Entry 4MXA (X-ray diffraction, 3.00 A resolution); this record covers chain A.

# Chain A
Name: Calmodulin-like domain protein kinase isoenzyme gamma, related
Source organism: Neospora caninum
Notes: EC 2.7.11.17
UniProtKB: F0V9W9 (F0V9W9_NEOCL); residue numbers follow UniProt; this construct covers 22-506
Sequence (485 residues; each row starts with the number of its first residue):
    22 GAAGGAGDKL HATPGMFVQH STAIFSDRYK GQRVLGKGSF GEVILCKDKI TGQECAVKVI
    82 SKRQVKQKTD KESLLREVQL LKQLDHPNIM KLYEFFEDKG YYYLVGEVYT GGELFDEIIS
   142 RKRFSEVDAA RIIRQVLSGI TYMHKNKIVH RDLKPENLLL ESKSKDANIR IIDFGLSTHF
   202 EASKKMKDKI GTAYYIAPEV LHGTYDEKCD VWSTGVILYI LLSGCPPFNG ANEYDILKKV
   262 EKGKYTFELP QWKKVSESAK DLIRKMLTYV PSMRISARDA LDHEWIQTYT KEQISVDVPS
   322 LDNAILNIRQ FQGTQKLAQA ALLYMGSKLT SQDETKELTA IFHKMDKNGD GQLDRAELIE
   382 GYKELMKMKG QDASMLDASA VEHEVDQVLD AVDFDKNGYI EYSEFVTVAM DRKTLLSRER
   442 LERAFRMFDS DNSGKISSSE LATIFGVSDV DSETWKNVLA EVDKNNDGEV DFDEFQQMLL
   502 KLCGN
Disordered / not traced: 22-41, 389-394
Residues lining bound ligands: rm-1-132 (BK7; 3-(6-ethoxynaphthalen-2-yl)-1-(piperidin-4-ylmethyl)-1H-pyrazolo[3,4-d]pyrimidin-4-amine): Leu56, Gly57, Lys58, Gly59, Val64, Ala77, Lys79, Leu102, Met111, Leu113, Leu125, Gly127, Glu128, Val129, Tyr130, Glu134, Glu177, Leu180, Ile193, Asp194, Phe195, Leu197

# Summary
Chain A binds rm-1-132.
Chain A is Calmodulin-like domain protein kinase isoenzyme gamma, related (Neospora caninum); the structure,
CDPK1 from Neospora caninum in complex with inhibitor RM-1-132, was determined by X-ray diffraction, deposited
together with 4MX9 and 4M97.
